PDB entry 4LIK | X-ray diffraction, 1.70 A resolution | chain A

Chain A:
Protein: DNA primase small subunit
Organism: Homo sapiens
Notes: EC 2.7.7.-; fragment: Catalytic subunit p48, (delta 360-379)
UniProt: P49642 (PRI1_HUMAN); residue numbers follow UniProt; this construct covers 1-359, 380-408
Amino-acid sequence (392 residues; numbered -3 to 408; 20 numbers in that range are skipped by the numbering (no residue carries them; nothing is unmodelled there); the number before each row is that of its first residue; numbers below 1 keep their minus sign (Gly-3 is residue -3)):
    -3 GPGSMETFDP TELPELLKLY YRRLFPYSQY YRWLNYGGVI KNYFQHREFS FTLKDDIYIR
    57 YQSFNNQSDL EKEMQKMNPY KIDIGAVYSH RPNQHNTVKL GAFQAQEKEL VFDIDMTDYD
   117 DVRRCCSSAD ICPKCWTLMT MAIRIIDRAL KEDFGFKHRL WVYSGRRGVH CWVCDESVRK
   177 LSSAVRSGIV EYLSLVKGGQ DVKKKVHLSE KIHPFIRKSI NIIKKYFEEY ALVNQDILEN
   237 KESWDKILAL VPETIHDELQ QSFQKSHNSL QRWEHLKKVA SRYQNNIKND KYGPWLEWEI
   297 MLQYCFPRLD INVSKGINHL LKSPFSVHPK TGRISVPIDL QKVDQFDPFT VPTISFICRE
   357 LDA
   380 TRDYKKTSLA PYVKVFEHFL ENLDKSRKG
Disordered / not traced: -3 to 0, 205-207, 277-291, 408
Construct notes: expression tag (-3 to 0)
Metal / ion sites: Zn2+: Cys121, Cys122, Cys128, Cys131
Swiss-Prot annotation at these positions:
  - motif: Cys121 to Cys131 (Zinc knuckle motif)
  - active site: Glu44, Asp109, Asp111
  - binding site (a ribonucleoside 5'-triphosphate): Asp109 to Asp111, Ser160 to His166, His315 to Lys318, His324
  - binding site (Mg(2+)): Asp109, Asp111, Asp306
  - binding site (Mn(2+)): Asp109, Asp111, Asp306
  - binding site (Zn(2+)): Cys121, Cys122, Cys128, Cys131
  - modified residue: Met1 (N-acetylmethionine)
  - natural variant: Cys301 (C301R: In PDIL)
  - mutagenesis: Glu44 (E44A: Strongly decreases primase activity, which can be partially rescued by increasing primase concentration), Tyr54 (Y54A: Decreases primase activity), Arg56 (R56A: Loss of primase activity), Lys77 (K77A: Decreases primase activity), Asp109 (D109A: Loss of primase activity; D109N: Decreases the binding affinity for NTPs), Asp111 (D111A: Loss of primase activity; D111N: Decreases the binding affinity for NTPs), Asp114 (D114A: Slightly decreases primase activity), Asp116 (D116A: Slightly decreases primase activity), Ser160 (S160A: Abolishes NTP binding), Arg163 (R163A: Abolishes NTP binding), His166 (H166A: Abolishes NTP binding. Loss of primase activity), Asp306 (D306A: Loss of primase activity; D306N: Decreases the binding affinity for NTPs), 3 further mutagenesis entries in UniProt
From the paper describing this entry:
  - catalytic residues: Asp109, Asp111, Asp306
  - binding site for citric acid: Arg162, Lys318, His324
  - contacts within the chain: Leu156-Phe395 (hydrophobic contact), Leu156-Phe398 (hydrophobic contact)
  - mutagenesis - S160A: unchanged expression

In short:
Cys121, Cys122, Cys128 and Cys131 form the Zn2+ site. UniProt lists 3 active-site residues, 15 ribonucleoside
5'-triphosphate-binding residues, 3 Mg2+-binding residues and 3 Mn2+-binding residues. From the paper:
catalytic residues Asp109, Asp111 and Asp306; S160A leaves expression unchanged.
Chain A is DNA primase small subunit (Homo sapiens); the structure, Crystal structure of the catalytic subunit
of human primase, was determined by X-ray diffraction (same publication as 4LIM and 4LIL).
